6VQ9 - chains C and H of the 16 polymer chains in the assembly; structure by electron microscopy, 3.60 A resolution.

Chain C:
Protein: ATPase H+-transporting V1 subunit A
Organism: Rattus norvegicus
UniProt: D4A133 (D4A133_RAT); numbering as in UniProt (aligned over 1-617)
Chain sequence (617 residues; numbered 1 to 617; the number before each row is that of its first residue):
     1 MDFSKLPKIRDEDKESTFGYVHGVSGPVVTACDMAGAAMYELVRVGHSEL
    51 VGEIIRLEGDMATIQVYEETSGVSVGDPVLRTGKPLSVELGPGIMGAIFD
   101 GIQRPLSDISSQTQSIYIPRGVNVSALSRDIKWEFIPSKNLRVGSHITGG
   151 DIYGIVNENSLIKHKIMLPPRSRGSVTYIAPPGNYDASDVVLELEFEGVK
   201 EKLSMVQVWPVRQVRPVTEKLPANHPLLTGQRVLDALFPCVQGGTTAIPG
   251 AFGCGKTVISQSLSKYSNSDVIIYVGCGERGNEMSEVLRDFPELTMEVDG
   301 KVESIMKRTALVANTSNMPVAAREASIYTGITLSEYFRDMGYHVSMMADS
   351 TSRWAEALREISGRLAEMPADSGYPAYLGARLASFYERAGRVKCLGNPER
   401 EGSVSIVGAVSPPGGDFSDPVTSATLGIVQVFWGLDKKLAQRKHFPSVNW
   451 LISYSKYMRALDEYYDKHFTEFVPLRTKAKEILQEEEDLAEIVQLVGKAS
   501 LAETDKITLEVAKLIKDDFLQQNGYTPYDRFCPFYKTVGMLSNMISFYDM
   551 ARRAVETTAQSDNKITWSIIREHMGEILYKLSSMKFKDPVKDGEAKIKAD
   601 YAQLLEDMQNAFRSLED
Disordered / not traced: 1-16, 617
Ion coordination: Mg2+: T257 (together with ADP)
Residues lining bound ligands: ADP (adenosine-5'-diphosphate): Q231, A251, F252, G253, C254, G255, K256, T257, V258, F445, P446, Q522, N523, G524, Y525

Chain H:
Protein: ATPase H+-transporting V1 subunit D
Organism: Rattus norvegicus
UniProt: Q6P503 (Q6P503_RAT); residues 1-247 here = UniProt positions 1-247
Chain sequence (247 residues; numbered 1 to 247; the number before each row is that of its first residue):
     1 MSGKDRIEIFPSRMAQTIMKARLKGAQTGRNLLKKKSDALTLRFRQILKK
    51 IIETKMLMGEVMREAAFSLAEAKFTAGDFSTTVIQNVNKAQVKIRAKKDN
   101 VAGVTLPVFEHYHEGTDSYELTGLARGGEQLAKLKRNYAKAVELLVELAS
   151 LQTSFVTLDEAIKITNRRVNAIEHVIIPRIERTLAYIITELDEREREEFY
   201 RLKKIQEKKKIIKEKSEKDLERRRAAGEVMEPANLLAEEKDEDLLFE
Disordered / not traced: 1-3, 49-153, 218-247

Chain C / chain H interface:
Residue-residue contacts - 19 pairs, chain C then chain H:
  A366(C) - K208(H)  hydrogen bond (backbone-side chain)
  M368(C) - I205(H)  hydrophobic
  P369(C) - Y200(H)  hydrophobic
  P369(C) - R201(H)
  A370(C) - E197(H)
  A370(C) - R201(H)
  D371(C) - R194(H)  salt bridge
  D371(C) - E197(H)
  S372(C) - R194(H)  hydrogen bond
  S372(C) - E197(H)  hydrogen bond (backbone-side chain)
  D416(C) - R6(H)  salt bridge
  D416(C) - Y186(H)  hydrogen bond
  D436(C) - K4(H)  salt bridge
  K438(C) - D5(H)  salt bridge
  Q494(C) - V175(H)
  L495(C) - R167(H)
  L495(C) - A171(H)  hydrophobic
  V496(C) - R167(H)  hydrogen bond (backbone-side chain)
  G497(C) - R167(H)
Interface residues without a listed pair, chain C (17 interface residues in all): G373, S418, N449, A499
Interface residues without a listed pair, chain H (15 interface residues in all): I176, R179

In short:
17 residues of chain C face 15 of chain H across their interface; the contacts include 5 hydrogen bonds and 4
salt bridges. Polar contacts include D371(C)-R194(H), D416(C)-R6(H) and D436(C)-K4(H). Chain C binds ADP.
Chain C is ATPase H+-transporting V1 subunit A and chain H is ATPase H+-transporting V1 subunit D, both from
Rattus norvegicus; the structure, Mammalian V-ATPase from rat brain soluble V1 region rotational state 1 with
SidK and ADP (from ..., was determined by electron microscopy together with 6VQA, 6VQB, 6VQI, 6VQJ and 6VQK
from the same study.
